PDB entry 7M7E | electron microscopy, 3.20 A resolution | chains B and A of the 4 polymer chains in the assembly

# Chain B (and A)
Name: 6-deoxyerythronolide-B synthase EryA2, modules 3 and 4, EryAI, 6-deoxyerythronolide-B synthase EryA3, modules 5 and 6 chimera
From: Saccharopolyspora erythraea
Notes: EC 2.3.1.94; fragment: EryA2  + EryA1  + EryA3; chain A of this document is another copy of the same molecule, construct and numbering; everything in this record applies to it too
UniProtKB: chimeric construct of Q03132, Q5UNP6, Q03133: residues 4-924 from Q03132 (ERYA2_SACER) positions 2-922 (UniProt number = residue number - 2); residues 925-1483 from Q5UNP6 positions 1457-2015 (UniProt number = residue number + 532); residues 1484-1760 from Q03133 positions 2896-3172 (UniProt number = residue number + 1412)
Chain sequence (1777 residues; each row starts with the number of its first residue):
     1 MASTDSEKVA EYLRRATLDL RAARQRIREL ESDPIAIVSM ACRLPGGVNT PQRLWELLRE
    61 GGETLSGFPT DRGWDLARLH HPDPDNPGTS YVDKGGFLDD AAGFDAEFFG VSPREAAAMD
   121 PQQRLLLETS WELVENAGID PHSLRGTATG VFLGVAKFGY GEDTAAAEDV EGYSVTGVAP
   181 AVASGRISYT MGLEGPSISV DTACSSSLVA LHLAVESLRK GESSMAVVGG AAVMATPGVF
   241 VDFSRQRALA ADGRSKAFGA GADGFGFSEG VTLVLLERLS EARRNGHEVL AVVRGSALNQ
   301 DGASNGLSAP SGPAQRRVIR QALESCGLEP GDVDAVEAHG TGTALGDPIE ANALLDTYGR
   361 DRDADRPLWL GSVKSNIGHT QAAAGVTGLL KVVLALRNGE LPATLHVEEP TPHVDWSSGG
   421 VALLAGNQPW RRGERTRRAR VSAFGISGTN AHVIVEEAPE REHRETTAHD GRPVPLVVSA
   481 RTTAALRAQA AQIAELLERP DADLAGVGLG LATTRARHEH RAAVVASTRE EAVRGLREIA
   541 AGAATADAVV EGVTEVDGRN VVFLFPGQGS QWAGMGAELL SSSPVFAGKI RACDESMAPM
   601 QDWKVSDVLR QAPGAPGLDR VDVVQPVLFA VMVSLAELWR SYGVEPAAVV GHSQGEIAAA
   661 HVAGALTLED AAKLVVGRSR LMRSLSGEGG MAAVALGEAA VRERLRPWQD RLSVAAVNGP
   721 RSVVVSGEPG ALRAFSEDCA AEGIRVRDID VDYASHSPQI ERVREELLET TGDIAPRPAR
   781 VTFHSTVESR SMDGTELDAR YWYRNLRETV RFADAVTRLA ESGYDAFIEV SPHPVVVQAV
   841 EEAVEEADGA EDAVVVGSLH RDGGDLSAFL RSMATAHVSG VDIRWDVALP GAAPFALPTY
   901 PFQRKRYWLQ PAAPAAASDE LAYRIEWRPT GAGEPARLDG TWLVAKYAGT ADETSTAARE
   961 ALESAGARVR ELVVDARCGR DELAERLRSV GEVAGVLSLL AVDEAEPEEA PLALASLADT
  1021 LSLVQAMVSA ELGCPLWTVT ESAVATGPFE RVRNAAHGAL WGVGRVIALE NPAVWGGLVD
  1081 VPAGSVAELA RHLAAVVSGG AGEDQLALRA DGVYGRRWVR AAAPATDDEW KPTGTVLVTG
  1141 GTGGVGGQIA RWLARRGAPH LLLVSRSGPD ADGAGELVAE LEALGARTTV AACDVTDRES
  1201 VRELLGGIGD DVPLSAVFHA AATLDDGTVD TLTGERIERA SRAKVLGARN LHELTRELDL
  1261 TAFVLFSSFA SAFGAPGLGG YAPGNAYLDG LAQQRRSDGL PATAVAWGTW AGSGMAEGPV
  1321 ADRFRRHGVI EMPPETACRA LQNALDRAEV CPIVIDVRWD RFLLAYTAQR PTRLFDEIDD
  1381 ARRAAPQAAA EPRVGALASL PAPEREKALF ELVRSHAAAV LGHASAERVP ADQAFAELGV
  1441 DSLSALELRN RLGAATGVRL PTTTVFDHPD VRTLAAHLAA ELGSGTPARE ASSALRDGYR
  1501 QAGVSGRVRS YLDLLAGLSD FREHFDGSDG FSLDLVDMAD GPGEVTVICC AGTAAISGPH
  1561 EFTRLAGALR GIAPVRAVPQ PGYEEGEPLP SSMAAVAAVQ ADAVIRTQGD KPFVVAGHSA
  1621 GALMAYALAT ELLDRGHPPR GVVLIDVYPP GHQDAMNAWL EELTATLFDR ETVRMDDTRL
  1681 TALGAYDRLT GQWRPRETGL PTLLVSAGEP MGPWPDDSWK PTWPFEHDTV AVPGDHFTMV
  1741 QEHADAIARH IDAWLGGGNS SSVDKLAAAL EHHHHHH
Disordered / not traced: 1-3, 912-1777
Construct notes: expression tag (1-3, 1761-1777)
Curated features (UniProtKB/Swiss-Prot):
  - active site: Cys204 (Acyl-thioester intermediate), His339 (For beta-ketoacyl synthase 1 activity), His379 (For beta-ketoacyl synthase 1 activity), Ser653 (Acyl-ester intermediate), Ser1619 (Nucleophile), His1736 (Proton acceptor)
  - site (Important for substrate specificity of the beta-ketoacyl synthase 1): Lys157, Phe158
  - binding site (substrate): Thr1553, Ala1620, Asp1646

# Interface between chain B and chain A
Pairs across the interface (74):
  Thr4(B) with Asp5(A); Ser6(A)
  Val9(B) with Leu13(A)
  Ala10(B) with Val9(A), hydrophobic
  Tyr12(B) with Leu13(A), hydrophobic
  Leu13(B) with Val9(A); Leu13(A), hydrophobic
  Ala16(B) with Leu13(A), hydrophobic
  Leu20(B) with Leu20(A)
  Ala23(B) with Ala23(A), hydrophobic; Ile27(A), hydrophobic
  Ile27(B) with Ala23(A); Ile27(A), hydrophobic; Leu30(A), hydrophobic
  Leu30(B) with Leu30(A), hydrophobic
  Pro87(B) with Glu168(A)
  Glu162(B) with Glu162(A)
  Glu168(B) with Pro87(A); Arg245(A)
  Val170(B) with Gln246(A)
  Gly172(B) with Gln246(A)
  Val175(B) with Asp242(A)
  Pro180(B) with Asp201(A)
  Ala181(B) with Ala203(A), hydrophobic; Ser447(A)
  Val182(B) with Leu307(A), hydrophobic
  Gly185(B) with Ser447(A)
  Arg186(B) with Leu307(A)
  Tyr189(B) with Ser304(A)
  Leu193(B) with Gly302(A)
  Glu194(B) with Gln300(A); Asp301(A); Gly302(A); Arg317(A), salt bridge
  Gly195(B) with Gln300(A)
  Ser197(B) with Gln300(A), hydrogen bond; Thr449(A), hydrogen bond (backbone-side chain)
  Ser199(B) with Asp201(A), hydrogen bond (backbone-backbone)
  Asp201(B) with Pro180(A); Ser199(A), hydrogen bond (backbone-backbone)
  Ala203(B) with Ala181(A)
  His212(B) with Lys220(A); Glu222(A), salt bridge
  Glu216(B) with Glu216(A); Lys220(A), salt bridge
  Lys220(B) with His212(A); Glu216(A), salt bridge
  Asp242(B) with Val175(A)
  Arg245(B) with Glu168(A); Val170(A)
  Gln246(B) with Val170(A); Gly172(A); Val175(A)
  Leu298(B) with Pro196(A)
  Gln300(B) with Gly185(A); Ser188(A); Glu194(A); Gly195(A); Ser197(A), hydrogen bond
  Asp301(B) with Glu194(A)
  Gly302(B) with Ser188(A); Tyr189(A); Leu193(A); Glu194(A)
  Ala303(B) with Tyr189(A)
  Ser304(B) with Tyr189(A)
  Gly306(B) with Tyr189(A)
  Leu307(B) with Val182(A), hydrophobic; Arg186(A); Tyr189(A)
  Arg317(B) with Glu194(A), salt bridge
  Ser447(B) with Ala181(A); Gly185(A)
  Thr449(B) with Ser197(A), hydrogen bond
Also at the interface, not in a pair above, chain B (62 interface residues in all): Asp5, Asp19, Arg26, Thr176, Ser188, Gly192, Pro196, Ile198, Val200, Thr202, Val209, Leu213, Glu222, Arg247, Asn299, Asn305
Also at the interface, not in a pair above, chain A (58 interface residues in all): Tyr12, Ala16, Asp19, Arg26, Glu171, Thr176, Gly192, Ile198, Val200, Val209, Leu213, Leu298, Ala303, Gly306

# Overview
The interface between chain B and chain A involves 62 residues on one side and 58 on the other; the contacts
include 6 hydrogen bonds and 5 salt bridges. Polar pairs include Glu194(B)-Arg317(A), His212(B)-Glu222(A) and
Glu216(B)-Lys220(A).
Chain B and chain A are both 6-deoxyerythronolide-B synthase EryA2, modules 3 and 4, EryAI,
6-deoxyerythronolide-B synthase EryA3, modules 5 and 6 chimera (Saccharopolyspora erythraea); the structure,
6-Deoxyerythronolide B synthase (DEBS) hybrid module (M3/1) in complex with antibody fragment 1B2, was
determined by electron microscopy (same publication as 7M7F, 7M7G, 7M7H, 7M7I and 7M7J).
